2VDC - chains B and G of the 12 polymer chains in the assembly; structure by electron microscopy, 9.50 A resolution (very low resolution: no residue pairs are listed; an interface is given only as per-side residue counts).

[Chain B]
Name: Glutamate synthase [NADPH] large chain
Source organism: Azospirillum brasilense
Notes: EC 1.4.1.13; fragment: residues 37-1508, alpha subunit
Reference sequence: Q05755 (GLTB_AZOBR); residues 1-1472 here correspond to UniProt positions 37-1508 (UniProt number = residue number + 36)
Sequence (1472 residues; row label = number of the first residue in the row):
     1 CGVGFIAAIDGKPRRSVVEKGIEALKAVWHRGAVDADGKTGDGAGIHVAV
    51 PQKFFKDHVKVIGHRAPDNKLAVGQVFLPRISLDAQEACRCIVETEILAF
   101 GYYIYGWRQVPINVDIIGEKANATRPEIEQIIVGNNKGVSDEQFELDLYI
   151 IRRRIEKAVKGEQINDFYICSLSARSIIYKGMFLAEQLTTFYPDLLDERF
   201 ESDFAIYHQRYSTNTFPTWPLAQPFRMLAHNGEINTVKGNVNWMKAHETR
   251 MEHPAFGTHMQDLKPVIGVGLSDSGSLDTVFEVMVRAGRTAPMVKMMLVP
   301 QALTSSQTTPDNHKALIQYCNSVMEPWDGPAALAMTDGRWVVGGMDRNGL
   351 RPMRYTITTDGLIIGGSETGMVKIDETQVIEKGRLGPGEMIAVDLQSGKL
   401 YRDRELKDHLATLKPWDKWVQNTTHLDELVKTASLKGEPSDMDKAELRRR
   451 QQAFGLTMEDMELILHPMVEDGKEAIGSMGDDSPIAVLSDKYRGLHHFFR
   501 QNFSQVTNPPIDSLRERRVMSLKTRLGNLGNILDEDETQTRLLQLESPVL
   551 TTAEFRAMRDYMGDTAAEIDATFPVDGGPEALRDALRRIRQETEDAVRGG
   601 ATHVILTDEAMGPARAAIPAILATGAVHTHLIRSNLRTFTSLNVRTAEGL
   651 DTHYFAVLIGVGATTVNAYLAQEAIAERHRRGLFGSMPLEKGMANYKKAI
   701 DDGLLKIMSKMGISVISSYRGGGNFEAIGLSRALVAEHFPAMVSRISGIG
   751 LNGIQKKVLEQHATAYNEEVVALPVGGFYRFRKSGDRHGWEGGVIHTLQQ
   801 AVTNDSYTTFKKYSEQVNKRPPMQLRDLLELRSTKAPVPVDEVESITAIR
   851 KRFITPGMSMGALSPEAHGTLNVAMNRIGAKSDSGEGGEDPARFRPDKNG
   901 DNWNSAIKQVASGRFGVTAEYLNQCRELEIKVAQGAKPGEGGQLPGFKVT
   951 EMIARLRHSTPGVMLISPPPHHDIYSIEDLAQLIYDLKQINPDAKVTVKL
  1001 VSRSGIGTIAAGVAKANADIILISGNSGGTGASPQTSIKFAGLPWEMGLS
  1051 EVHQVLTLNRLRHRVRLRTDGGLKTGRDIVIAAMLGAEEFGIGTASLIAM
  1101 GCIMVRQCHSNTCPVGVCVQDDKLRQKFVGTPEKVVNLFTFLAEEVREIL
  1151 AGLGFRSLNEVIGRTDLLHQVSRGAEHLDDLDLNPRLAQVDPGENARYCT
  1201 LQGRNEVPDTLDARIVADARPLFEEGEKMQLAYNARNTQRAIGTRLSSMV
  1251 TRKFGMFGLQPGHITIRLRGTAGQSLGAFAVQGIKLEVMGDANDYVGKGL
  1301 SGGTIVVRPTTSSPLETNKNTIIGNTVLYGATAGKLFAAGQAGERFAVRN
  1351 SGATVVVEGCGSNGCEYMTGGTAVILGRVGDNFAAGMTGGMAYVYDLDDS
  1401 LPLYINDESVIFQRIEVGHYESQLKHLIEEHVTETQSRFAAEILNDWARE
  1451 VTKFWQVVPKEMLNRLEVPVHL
Bound ions: 3Fe-4S cluster Fe: C1102, C1108, C1113
Residues lining bound ligands:
  - 2-oxoglutaric acid (AKG): S859, A862, E886, F915, Q934, K937, G942, Q943, L944, R957, T1030, G1031, A1032
  - 3Fe-4S cluster (F3S): M479, C1102, I1103, M1104, V1105, R1106, Q1107, C1108, C1113, V1117, C1118
  - FMN (flavin mononucleotide): M479, P856, G857, M858, S859, A862, G885, E886, Q909, E929, K931, Q934, K999, S1024, S1027, G1028, G1029, T1030, G1031, D1070, G1071, G1072, L1073, G1091, G1093, T1094, A1095, C1118
  - S-dioxymethionine (OMT): C1, H208, Q209, R210, Y211, Q223, H230, N231, G232, E233, S272, D273, S274, E978
UniProt features mapped onto this chain:
  - active site: C1 (For GATase activity)
  - binding site (FMN): L1049 to R1106
  - binding site ([3Fe-4S] cluster): C1102, C1108, C1113
From the paper describing this entry:
  - self-association interface (contacts with another copy of this molecule): N804 to D805, V840 to A848, N876 to G879, I1264 to R1269

[Chain G]
Name: Glutamate synthase [NADPH] small chain
Source organism: Azospirillum brasilense
Notes: EC 1.4.1.13; fragment: residues 27-482, beta subunit
Reference sequence: Q05756 (GLTD_AZOBR); residues 26-481 here correspond to UniProt positions 27-482 (UniProt number = residue number + 1)
Sequence (456 residues; row label = number of the first residue in the row):
    26 QDFAEIYARFSDERANEQANRCSQCGVPFCQVHCPVSNNIPDWLKLTSEG
    76 RLEEAYEVSQATNNFPEICGRICPQDRLCEGNCVIEQSTHGAVTIGSVEK
   126 YINDTAWDQGWVKPRTPSRELGLSVGVIGAGPAGLAAAEELRAKGYEVHV
   176 YDRYDRMGGLLVYGIPGFKLEKSVVERRVKLLADAGVIYHPNFEVGRDAS
   226 LPELRRKHVAVLVATGVYKARDIKAPGSGLGNIVAALDYLTTSNKVSLGD
   276 TVEAYENGSLNAAGKHVVVLGGGDTAMDCVRTAIRQGATSVKCLYRRDRK
   326 NMPGSQREVAHAEEEGVEFIWQAAPEGFTGDTVVTGVRAVRIHLGVADAT
   376 GRQTPQVIEGSEFTVQADLVIKALGFEPEDLPNAFDEPELKVTRWGTLLV
   426 DHRTKMTNMDGVFAAGDIVRGASLVVWAIRDGRDAAEGIHAYAKAKAEAP
   476 VAVAAE
Bound ions: 4Fe-4S cluster Fe site 1: C47, C55, C108; 4Fe-4S cluster Fe site 2: C59, C98, Q100, C104, E124
Residues lining bound ligands:
  - FAD (flavin-adenine dinucleotide): Y32, I97, C98, P99, I153, G154, A155, G156, P157, A158, G159, Y176, D177, R178, Y179, R181, G184, L185, I190, K194, F218, E219, V220, A239, T240, G241, V242, Y243, L265, D299, T300, D303, F401, N408, A440, G441, D442, S448, L449, V450, A453
  - 4Fe-4S cluster (SF4), molecule 1: C47, S48, Q49, C50, P53, C55, I65, P66, N107, C108, V109, I110, V118, I120
  - 4Fe-4S cluster (SF4), molecule 2: C59, P60, V61, N63, I65, W68, N88, C94, G95, C98, Q100, L103, C104, I120, G121, E124, V451
UniProt features mapped onto this chain:
  - binding site ([4Fe-4S] cluster): C94, C98, C104, C108
From the paper describing this entry:
  - 4Fe-4S cluster coordination: C47, C50, C55, C59, C98, C104, C108, E124

[Interface between chain B and chain G]
At this resolution (10 A) residue pairs are not listed: 27 residues of chain B and 24 of chain G lie at the interface.
From the paper, about this interface:
  - interface residues, chain B: F781(B), E791(B), C1102(B)
  - interface residues, chain G: F54(G), C108(G)

[Overview]
27 residues of chain B face 24 of chain G across their interface. Bound to chain B: S-dioxymethionine, flavin
mononucleotide, 2-oxoglutaric acid and 3Fe-4S cluster. Chain G binds 4Fe-4S cluster and flavin-adenine
dinucleotide. The paper reports interface residues F781(B), E791(B) and F54(G) among others; 4Fe-4S cluster
coordination by C47(G), C50(G) and C55(G) among others.
Chain B is Glutamate synthase [NADPH] large chain and chain G is Glutamate synthase [NADPH] small chain, both
from Azospirillum brasilense; the structure, The 9.5 A resolution structure of glutamate synthase from
cryo-electron microscopy and its oligomerization behavior in ..., was determined by electron microscopy.
